Entry 4HDQ (X-ray diffraction, 1.95 A resolution); this record covers chains A and B of the 3 polymer chains in the assembly.

Chain A:
Protein: Krev interaction trapped protein 1
From: Homo sapiens
Notes: fragment: FERM domain
UniProtKB: O00522 (KRIT1_HUMAN); residue numbers follow UniProt; this construct covers 417-736
Amino-acid sequence (322 residues; numbered 415 to 736; the number before each row is that of its first residue):
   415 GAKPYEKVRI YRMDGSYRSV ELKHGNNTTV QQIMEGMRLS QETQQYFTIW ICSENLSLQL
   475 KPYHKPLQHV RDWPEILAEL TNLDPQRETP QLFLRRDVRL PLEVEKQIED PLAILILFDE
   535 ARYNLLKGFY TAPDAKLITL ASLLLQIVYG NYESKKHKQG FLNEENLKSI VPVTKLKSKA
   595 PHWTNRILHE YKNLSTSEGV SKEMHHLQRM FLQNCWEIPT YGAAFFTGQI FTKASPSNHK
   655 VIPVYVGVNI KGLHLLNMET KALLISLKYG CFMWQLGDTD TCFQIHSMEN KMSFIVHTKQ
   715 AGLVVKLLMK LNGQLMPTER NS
Unresolved in the structure: 415-418, 730-736
Sequence notes: expression tag (415-416)
Swiss-Prot annotation at these positions:
  - region: S430 to R452 (Interaction with RAP1B)
  - natural variant: K569 (K569E: In CCM1)
  - mutagenesis: S430 (S430E: Impairs interaction with RAP1B), R432 (R432E: Impairs interaction with RAP1B), R452 (R452E: 40-fold-reduced affinity for Rap1A; R452E: Impairs interaction with RAP1B), L717 (L717A: Strongly reduced affinity for HEG1; when associated with A-721), L721 (L721A: Strongly reduced affinity for HEG1; when associated with A-717)
From the paper describing this entry:
  - mutagenesis - K570I (4-fold): increased binding to HRas
  - mutagenesis - K570I (Tm 58 degC): unchanged stability
  - specificity-determining residues: K570
  - mutagenesis - R452E: abolished binding to HRas
  - mutagenesis - K570E: increased binding to Rap1(E45K)

Chain B:
Protein: Ras-related protein Rap-1b
From: Homo sapiens
UniProtKB: P61224 (RAP1B_HUMAN); residues 1-167 here = UniProt positions 1-167
Amino-acid sequence (167 residues; each row starts with the number of its first residue):
     1 MREYKLVVLG SGGVGKSALT VQFVQGIFVE KYDPTIEDSY RKQVEVDAQQ CMLEILDTAG
    61 TEQFTAMRDL YMKNGQGFAL VYSITAQSTF NDLQDLREQI LRVKDTDDVP MILVGNKCDL
   121 EDERVVGKEQ GQNLARQWNN CAFLESSAKS KINVNEIFYD LVRQINR
Unresolved in the structure: 63-65
Swiss-Prot annotation at these positions:
  - motif: Y32 to Y40 (Effector region)
  - binding site (GTP): G10 to A18, D57 to T61, N116 to D119, S147 to K149
  - modified residue: S39 (ADP-ribosylserine)
  - natural variant: G12 (G12E: In THC11; G12V: In THC11), A59 (A59G: In THC11), G60 (G60R: In THC11)
  - mutagenesis: Q25 (Q25A: Impairs interaction with KRIT1), Y32 (Y32A: 25-fold reduction in RAP1GAP-stimulated GTPase activity; Y32F: 2-fold reduction in RAP1GAP-stimulated GTPase activity), E37 (E37A: Strong reduction in nucleotide exchange with EPAC2), D38 (D38A: Impairs interaction with KRIT1), Q63 (Q63E: Abolishes complex formation with RAP1GAP. Loss GTPase activity), F64 (F64A: Abolishes complex formation with RAP1GAP. Loss GTPase activity)
Bound ions: Mg2+: S17, T35 (together with GMP-PNP)
Small-molecule neighbours: GMP-PNP (GNP; phosphoaminophosphonic acid-guanylate ester): S11, G12, G13, V14, G15, K16, S17, A18, F28, V29, E30, K31, Y32, D33, P34, T35, T58, A59, G60, N116, K117, D119, L120, S147, A148, K149
From the paper describing this entry:
  - conformationally variable residues (order/disorder transition): Q63 to T65
  - mutagenesis - F64A, M67A: unchanged binding to Krev interaction trapped protein 1 (chain A)
  - specificity-determining residues: E45

How chain A and chain B interact:
Pairs across the interface - 33 pairs, chain A then chain B:
  Y419(A) with I36(B), hydrophobic
  K421(A) with I36(B)
  R423(A) with E37(B), salt bridge
  R426(A) with Q25(B)
  D428(A) with R41(B)
  G429(A) with R41(B)
  S430(A) with S39(B)
  Y431(A) with E37(B), hydrogen bond; D38(B); S39(B), hydrogen bond (backbone-backbone); L56(B)
  R432(A) with E37(B); D38(B), salt bridge; Y40(B)
  S433(A) with I36(B); E37(B), hydrogen bond (side chain-backbone); D38(B)
  V434(A) with I36(B)
  E435(A) with I36(B)
  R452(A) with S17(B), hydrogen bond; V29(B); D33(B), salt bridge; T35(B)
  P525(A) with I27(B), hydrophobic
  L526(A) with Q25(B); I27(B)
  L529(A) with Q25(B); I27(B), hydrophobic
  V562(A) with Q43(B)
  Y563(A) with Q43(B), hydrogen bond; Q50(B)
  K570(A) with E45(B), salt bridge
  E579(A) with M1(B), hydrogen bond (side chain-backbone)
Also at the interface, not in a pair above, chain B (18 interface residues in all): M67
From the paper, about this interface:
  - residue pairs: P525(A)-I27(B) (hydrophobic contact), L526(A)-I27(B) (hydrophobic contact), K570(A)-E45(B) (salt bridge)
  - interface residues, chain A: R452(A)

In short:
Chain A and chain B form an interface of 20 and 18 residues respectively; the contacts include 6 hydrogen
bonds and 4 salt bridges. Polar contacts include R423(A)-E37(B), R432(A)-D38(B) and R452(A)-D33(B). The paper
describes hydrophobic contacts between P525(A) and I27(B) and L526(A) and I27(B); a salt bridge between
K570(A) and E45(B). From the paper: K570I of chain A increases binding to HRas; the interface residue R452(A);
5 substitutions were tested in all.
Here chain A is Krev interaction trapped protein 1 and chain B is Ras-related protein Rap-1b, both from Homo
sapiens. Entry 4HDQ (Crystal Structure of the Ternary Complex of KRIT1 bound to both the Rap1 GTPase and the
...) was determined by X-ray diffraction together with 4HDO from the same study.
